Entry 6HP7 (X-ray diffraction, 2.20 A resolution); this record covers chains A and D of the 4 polymer chains in the assembly.

[Chain A]
Protein: SPBc2 prophage-derived uncharacterized protein YopK
Source organism: Bacillus subtilis (strain 168)
UniProtKB: O31927 (YOPK_BACSU); residues 1-386 here = UniProt positions 1-386
Chain sequence (386 residues; each row starts with the number of its first residue):
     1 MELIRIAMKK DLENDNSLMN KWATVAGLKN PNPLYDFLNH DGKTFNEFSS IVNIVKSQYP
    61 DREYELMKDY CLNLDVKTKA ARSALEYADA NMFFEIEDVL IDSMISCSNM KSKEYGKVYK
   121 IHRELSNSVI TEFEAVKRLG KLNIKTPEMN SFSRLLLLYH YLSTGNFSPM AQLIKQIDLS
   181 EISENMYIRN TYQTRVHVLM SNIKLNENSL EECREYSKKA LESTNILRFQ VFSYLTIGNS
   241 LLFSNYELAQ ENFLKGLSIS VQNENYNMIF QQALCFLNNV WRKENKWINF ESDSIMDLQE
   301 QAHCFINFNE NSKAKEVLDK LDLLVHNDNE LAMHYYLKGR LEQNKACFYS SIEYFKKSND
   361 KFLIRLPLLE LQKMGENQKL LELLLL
From the paper describing this entry:
  - binding site for the 43-nt DNA strand (chain D): Asn30
  - binding site for the 43-nt DNA strand: Leu12, Asn16, Leu28, Lys29, Asn30, Asn32, Pro33, Tyr35, Asn39, His40, Lys43, Thr44, Asn46, Lys79, Arg82, Asn109, Asn143, Lys145
  - mutagenesis - D360A: abolished binding to DNA

[Chain D]
Molecule: 43-nt DNA strand
Sequence (43 nucleotides; numbered 1 to 43; the number before each row is that of its first residue):
     1 GCCATCACTT AAATATTAGG TTTTAATAAC ATCTAGTGAT CAA

[How chain A and chain D interact]
Contacting residue pairs (19; chain A residue first):
  Leu28(A) - DA35(D)  phosphate contact
  Lys29(A) - DA35(D)  hydrogen bond to the phosphate
  Asn30(A) - DA35(D)  sugar contact
  Asn30(A) - DG36(D)  hydrogen bond to the base
  Asn32(A) - DG36(D)  base contact
  Asn32(A) - DT37(D)  base contact
  Pro33(A) - DT34(D)  phosphate contact
  Pro33(A) - DA35(D)  base contact
  Gly42(A) - DC33(D)  phosphate contact
  Lys43(A) - DC33(D)  sugar contact
  Lys43(A) - DT34(D)  salt bridge to the phosphate
  Thr44(A) - DC33(D)  hydrogen bond to the phosphate
  Phe45(A) - DC33(D)  phosphate contact
  Phe45(A) - DT34(D)  phosphate contact
  Asn46(A) - DC33(D)  hydrogen bond to the phosphate
  Asn46(A) - DT34(D)  hydrogen bond to the phosphate
  Asn143(A) - DT24(D)  phosphate contact
  Asn143(A) - DA25(D)  hydrogen bond to the phosphate
  Lys145(A) - DA25(D)  salt bridge to the phosphate
Interface residues without a listed pair, chain A (14 interface residues in all): Gly27, Asp36

[Summary]
14 residues of chain A and 7 residues of chain D are in contact; the contacts include 6 hydrogen bonds and 2
salt bridges. Polar pairs include Asn30(A)-DG36(D), Lys29(A)-DA35(D) and Thr44(A)-DC33(D). The paper reports a
binding site for the 43-nt DNA strand at Leu12(A), Asn16(A) and Leu28(A) among others; D360A of chain A
abolishes binding to DNA.
Chain A is SPBc2 prophage-derived uncharacterized protein YopK (Bacillus subtilis (strain 168)) and chain D is
a 43-nt DNA strand; the structure, ARBITRIUM PEPTIDE RECEPTOR FROM SPBETA PHAGE in complex with 43 mer DNA,
was determined by X-ray diffraction together with 6HP5 from the same study.
